4JV3 - chain A; structure by X-ray diffraction, 1.70 A resolution.

== Chain A ==
Molecule: Beta-ketoacyl synthase
Organism: Brucella melitensis biovar Abortus
Notes: EC 2.3.1.41
UniProt: Q2YQQ9 (Q2YQQ9_BRUA2); residue numbers follow UniProt; this construct covers 1-407
Chain sequence (428 residues; numbered -20 to 407; the number before each row is that of its first residue; numbers below 1 keep their minus sign (Met-20 is residue -20)):
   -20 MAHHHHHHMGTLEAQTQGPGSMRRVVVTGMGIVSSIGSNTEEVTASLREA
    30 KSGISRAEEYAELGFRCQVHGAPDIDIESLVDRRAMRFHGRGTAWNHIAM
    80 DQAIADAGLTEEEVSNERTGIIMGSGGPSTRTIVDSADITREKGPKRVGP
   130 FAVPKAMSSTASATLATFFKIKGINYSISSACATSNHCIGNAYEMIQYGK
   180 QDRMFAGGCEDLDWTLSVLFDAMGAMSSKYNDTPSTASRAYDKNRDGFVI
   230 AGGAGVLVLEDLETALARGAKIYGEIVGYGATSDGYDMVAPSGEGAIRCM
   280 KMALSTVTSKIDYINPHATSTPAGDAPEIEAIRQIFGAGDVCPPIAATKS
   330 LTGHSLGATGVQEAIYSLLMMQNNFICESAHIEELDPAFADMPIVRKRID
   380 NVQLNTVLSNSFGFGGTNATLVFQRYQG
Not modelled in the structure: -20 to 0
Modified / non-standard residues: Cys161 (cysteine-s-sulfonic acid; CSU)
Sequence notes: expression tag (-20 to 0)
Residues lining bound ligands: Platencin (N32; 2,4-dihydroxy-3-({3-[(2S,4aS,8S,8aR)-8-methyl-3-methylidene-7-oxo-1,3,4,7,8,8a-hexahydro-2H-2,4a-ethanonaphthalen-8-yl]propanoyl}amino)benzoic acid): Cys161, Met202, Gly203, Ala204, Phe227, Val268, Ala269, Pro270, His296, Thr298, Thr300, Pro301, Ala302, Gly303, His333, Phe391, Gly392, Phe393
What the authors report for this chain:
  - binding site for Platencin: Val268, His296, Thr300, Ala302, His333

== Summary ==
Ligands of chain A: Platencin. From the paper: a binding site for Platencin at Val268, His296 and Thr300 among
others.
Chain A is Beta-ketoacyl synthase (Brucella melitensis biovar Abortus); the structure, Crystal structure of
beta-ketoacyl synthase from Brucella melitensis in complex with platencin, was determined by X-ray diffraction
together with 3U0E, 3U0F, 3MQD and 3LRF from the same study.
